PDB entry 8U4T | electron microscopy, 3.38 A resolution | chains L and AA of the 12 polymer chains in the assembly

[Chain L]
Protein: REGN7663 Fab light chain
From: Homo sapiens
Notes: antibody fragment or engineered binder
Sequence (219 residues; each row starts with the number of its first residue):
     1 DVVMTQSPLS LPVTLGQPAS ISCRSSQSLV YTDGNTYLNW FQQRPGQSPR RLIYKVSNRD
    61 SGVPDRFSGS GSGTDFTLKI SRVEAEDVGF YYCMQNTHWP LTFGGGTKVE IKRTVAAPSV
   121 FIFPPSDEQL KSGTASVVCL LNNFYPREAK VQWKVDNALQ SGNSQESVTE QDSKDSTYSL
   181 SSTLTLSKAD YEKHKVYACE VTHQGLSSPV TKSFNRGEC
Unresolved in the structure: 113-219
Cystine bridges: Cys23-Cys93

[Chain AA]
Protein: C-X-C chemokine receptor type 4
From: Homo sapiens
UniProtKB: P61073 (CXCR4_HUMAN); residues 2-352 carry their UniProt numbers (351 of 613 residues fall inside the UniProt entry; the rest is not from it)
Sequence (632 residues; each row starts with the number of its first residue; numbers below 1 keep their minus sign (Met-17 is residue -17)):
   -17 MKTIIALSYI FCLVFAGAPE GISIYTSDNY TEEMGSGDYD SMKEPCFREE NANFNKIFLP
    43 TIYSIIFLTG IVGNGLVILV MGYQKKLRSM TDKYRLHLSV ADLLFVITLP FWAVDAVANW
   103 YFGNFLCKAV HVIYTVSLYS SVLILAFISL DRYLAIVHAT NSQRPRKLLA EKVVYVGVWI
   163 PALLLTIPDF IFANVSEADD RYICDRFYPN DLWVVVFQFQ HIMVGLILPG IVILSCYCII
   223 ISKLSHSKGH QKRKALKTTV ILILAFFACW LPYYIGISID SFILLEIIKQ GCEFENTVHK
   283 WISITEALAF FHCCLNPILY AFLGAKFKTS AQHALTSVSR GSSLKILSKG KRGGHSSVST
   343 ESESSSFHSS GRPLEVLFQG PGGGGSVSKG EELFTGVVPI LVELDGDVNG HKFSVSGEGE
   403 GDATYGKLTL KFICTTGKLP VPWPTLVTTL TYGVQCFSRY PDHMKQHDFF KSAMPEGYVQ
   463 ERTIFFKDDG NYKTRAEVKF EGDTLVNRIE LKGIDFKEDG NILGHKLEYN YNSHNVYIMA
   523 DKQKNGIKVN FKIRHNIEDG SVQLADHYQQ NTPIGDGPVL LPDNHYLSTQ SKLSKDPNEK
   583 RDHMVLLEFV TAAGITLGMD ELYKDYKDDD DK
Unresolved in the structure: -17 to 23, 229-234, 307-614
Cystine bridges: Cys28-Cys274, Cys109-Cys186
Sequence notes: initiating methionine (-17); expression tag (-16 to 1); conflict Ser119 (Asn in P61073)
Residues lining bound ligands:
  - D21 ((2R)-1-(hexadecanoyloxy)-3-(phosphonooxy)propan-2-yl (9Z)-octadec-9-enoate), molecule 1: Glu31, Thr279, Lys282, Trp283, Ile286, Leu290
  - D21, molecule 2: Phe36, Phe40, Ile44

[How chain L and chain AA interact]
Pairs across the interface - 4 pairs, chain L then chain AA:
  Asp33(L) - Gln272(AA)
  Gly34(L) - Gln272(AA)
  Gly34(L) - Gly273(AA)
  Ser72(L) - Glu26(AA)
Also at the interface, not in a pair above, chain L (4 interface residues in all): Asn35
Also at the interface, not in a pair above, chain AA (4 interface residues in all): Lys271

[Summary]
The chain L/chain AA interface involves 4 residues from each chain. Chain AA binds compound D21.
Here chain L is REGN7663 Fab light chain and chain AA is C-X-C chemokine receptor type 4, both from Homo
sapiens. Entry 8U4T (Structure of tetrameric CXCR4 in complex with REGN7663 Fab) was determined by electron
microscopy, deposited together with 8U4N, 8U4O, 8U4P, 8U4Q, 8U4R and 8U4S.
